Entry 7KMI (X-ray diffraction, 1.73 A resolution); this record covers chains B and C of the 3 polymer chains in the assembly.

# Chain B
Molecule: LY-CoV481 Fab light chain
From: Homo sapiens
Notes: antibody fragment or engineered binder
Sequence (213 residues; each row starts with the number of its first residue):
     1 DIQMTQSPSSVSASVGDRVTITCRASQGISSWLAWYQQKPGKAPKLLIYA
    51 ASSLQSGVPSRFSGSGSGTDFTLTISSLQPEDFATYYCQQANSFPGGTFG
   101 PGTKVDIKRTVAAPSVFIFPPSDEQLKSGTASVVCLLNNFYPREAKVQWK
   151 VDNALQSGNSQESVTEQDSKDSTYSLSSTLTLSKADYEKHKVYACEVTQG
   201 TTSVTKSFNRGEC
Cystine bridges: Cys23-Cys88, Cys135-Cys195

# Chain C
Molecule: Spike protein S1
From: Severe acute respiratory syndrome coronavirus 2
Notes: fragment: receptor-binding domain
Reference sequence: P0DTC2 (SPIKE_SARS2); numbering as in UniProt (aligned over 329-527)
Sequence (205 residues; each row starts with the number of its first residue):
   329 FPNITNLCPFGEVFNATRFASVYAWNRKRISNCVADYSVLYNSASFSTFK
   379 CYGVSPTKLNDLCFTNVYADSFVIRGDEVRQIAPGQTGKIADYNYKLPDD
   429 FTGCVIAWNSNNLDSKVGGNYNYLYRLFRKSNLKPFERDISTEIYQAGST
   479 PCNGVEGFNCYFPLQSYGFQPTNGVGYQPYRVVVLSFELLHAPATVCGPH
   529 HHHHH
Disordered / not traced: 329-333, 530-533
Differences from the reference sequence: expression tag (528-533)
Cystine bridges: Cys336-Cys361, Cys379-Cys432, Cys391-Cys525, Cys480-Cys488
Glycans and other covalent adducts: N-acetylglucosamine (NAG) linked to Asn343
Swiss-Prot annotation at these positions:
  - region: Arg403 to Asp405 (Integrin-binding motif), Asn448 to Phe456 (Immunodominant HLA epitope recognized by the CD8+)
  - glycosylation (N-linked (GlcNAc...) asparagine): Asn331 (complex), Asn343 (complex)
  - natural variant: Gly339 (G339D: In strain: Omicron/BA.1, Omicron/BA.2 and 4 more; G339H: In strain: Omicron/BA.2.75, Omicron/XBB.1.5 and 1 more), Arg346 (R346K: In strain: Mu/B.1.621; R346T: In strain: Omicron/BQ.1.1, Omicron/XBB.1.5 and 1 more), Leu368 (L368I: In strain: Omicron/XBB.1.5, Omicron/EG.5.1), Ser371 (S371F: In strain: Omicron/BA.2, Omicron/BA.2.12.1 and 6 more; S371L: In strain: Omicron/BA.1), Ser373 (S373P: In strain: Omicron/BA.1, Omicron/BA.2 and 7 more), Ser375 (S375F: In strain: Omicron/BA.1, Omicron/BA.2 and 7 more), Thr376 (T376A: In strain: Omicron/BA.2, Omicron/BA.2.12.1 and 5 more), Asp405 (D405N: In strain: Omicron/BA.2, Omicron/BA.2.12.1 and 6 more), Arg408 (R408S: In strain: Omicron/BA.2, Omicron/BA.2.12.1 and 6 more), Lys417 (K417N: In strain: Beta/B.1.351, Omicron/BA.1 and 8 more; K417T: In strain: Gamma/P.1), Asn440 (N440K: In strain: Omicron/BA.1, Omicron/BA.2 and 7 more), Lys444 (K444T: In strain: Omicron/BQ.1.1), 16 further natural variant entries in UniProt
  - mutagenesis: Asn331 (N331Q: Reduced viral infectivity), Asn343 (N343Q: Reduced viral infectivity), Leu452 (L452R: Increased resistance to neutralizing antibodies. Decreases HLA binding to NF9 epitope. Increased binding affinity to human ACE2), Tyr453 (Y453F: Decreased HLA binding to NF9 epitope. Increased binding affinity to human ACE2), Ala475 (A475V: Increased resistance to neutralizing antibodies), Val483 (V483A: Increased resistance to neutralizing antibodies), Glu484 (E484D: Increased replication in human TMEM106B overexpressing cells), Phe490 (F490L: Increased resistance to neutralizing antibodies and human covalescent sera neutralization), Gln493 (Q493N: Reduced host ACE2-binding affinity in vitro; Q493Y: Reduced host ACE2-binding affinity in vitro), Asn501 (N501T: Reduced host ACE2-binding affinity in vitro; N501Y: Increased binding affinity to human ACE2), His519 (H519P: Increased resistance to human covalescent sera neutralization)

# How chain B and chain C interact
Residue-residue contacts (20; chain B residue first):
  Ile2(B) - Tyr505(C)
  Gln27(B) - Gly502(C)
  Gln27(B) - Val503(C)
  Gly28(B) - Thr500(C)  hydrogen bond (backbone-backbone)
  Gly28(B) - Asn501(C)
  Gly28(B) - Gly502(C)  hydrogen bond (backbone-backbone)
  Gly28(B) - Tyr505(C)
  Ile29(B) - Tyr505(C)  hydrophobic
  Ser30(B) - Gly496(C)  hydrogen bond (side chain-backbone)
  Ser30(B) - Gln498(C)  hydrogen bond
  Ser30(B) - Asn501(C)  hydrogen bond
  Trp32(B) - Tyr453(C)
  Trp32(B) - Gln493(C)
  Trp32(B) - Ser494(C)
  Trp32(B) - Tyr495(C)  hydrogen bond (side chain-backbone)
  Ser67(B) - Gln498(C)  hydrogen bond
  Gln90(B) - Tyr505(C)  hydrogen bond
  Asn92(B) - Arg403(C)  hydrogen bond (backbone-side chain)
  Asn92(B) - Tyr505(C)
  Phe94(B) - Arg403(C)
Interface residues without a listed pair, chain B (13 interface residues in all): Ser31, Gly68, Ser93
Interface residues without a listed pair, chain C (14 interface residues in all): Asp405, Arg408

# Summary
13 residues of chain B face 14 of chain C across their interface, with 9 hydrogen bonds. Among the polar pairs
are Ser30(B)-Gly496(C), Ser30(B)-Gln498(C) and Ser30(B)-Asn501(C). N-acetylglucosamine is covalently linked to
Asn343(C). Curated annotation (UniProt) lists 11 mutagenesis sites on chain C.
Here chain B is LY-CoV481 Fab light chain (Homo sapiens) and chain C is Spike protein S1 (Severe acute
respiratory syndrome coronavirus 2). Entry 7KMI (LY-CoV481 neutralizing antibody against SARS-CoV-2) was
determined by X-ray diffraction (same publication as 7KMG).
